PDB entry 6CNM | electron microscopy, 3.40 A resolution | chains A and E of the 8 polymer chains in the assembly

# Chain A
Protein: Intermediate conductance calcium-activated potassium channel protein 4
Organism: Homo sapiens
UniProtKB: O15554 (KCNN4_HUMAN); numbering as in UniProt (aligned over 1-427)
Chain sequence (427 residues; numbered 1 to 427; the number before each row is that of its first residue):
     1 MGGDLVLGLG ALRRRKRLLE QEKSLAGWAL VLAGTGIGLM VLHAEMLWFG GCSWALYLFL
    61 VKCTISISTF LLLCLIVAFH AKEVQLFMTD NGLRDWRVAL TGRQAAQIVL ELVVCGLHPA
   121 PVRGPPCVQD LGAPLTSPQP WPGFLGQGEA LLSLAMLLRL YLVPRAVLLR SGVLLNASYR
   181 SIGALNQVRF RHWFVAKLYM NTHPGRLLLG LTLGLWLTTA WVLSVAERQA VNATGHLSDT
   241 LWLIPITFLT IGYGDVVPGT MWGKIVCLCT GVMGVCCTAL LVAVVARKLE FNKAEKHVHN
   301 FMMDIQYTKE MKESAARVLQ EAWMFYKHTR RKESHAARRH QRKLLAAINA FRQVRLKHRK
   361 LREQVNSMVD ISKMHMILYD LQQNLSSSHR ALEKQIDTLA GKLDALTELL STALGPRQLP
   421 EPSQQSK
Disordered / not traced: 1-9, 124-141, 387-427
Metal / ion sites: K+ site 1: T250, I251 (shared with 2 residues of chain B; 2 residues of chain C; 2 residues of chain D); K+ site 2: T250 (shared with 1 residue of chain B; 1 residue of chain C; 1 residue of chain D); K+ site 3: I251, G252 (shared with 2 residues of chain B; 2 residues of chain C; 2 residues of chain D); K+ site 4: G252, Y253 (shared with 2 residues of chain B; 2 residues of chain C; 2 residues of chain D)
Swiss-Prot annotation at these positions:
  - modified residue: H358 (Phosphohistidine)
  - natural variant: V282 (V282E: In DHS2; V282M: In DHS2), R352 (R352H: In DHS2)
  - mutagenesis: T250 (T250S: Loss of sensitivity to triarylmethanes), V275 (V275A: Loss of sensitivity to triarylmethanes)
What the authors report for this chain:
  - contacts within the chain: N201-R287 (hydrogen bond)
  - self-association interface (contacts with another copy of this molecule); pairs are residue here / residue on that copy: E295-K197 (hydrogen bond)

# Chain E
Protein: Calmodulin-1
Organism: Homo sapiens
UniProtKB: P0DP23 (CALM1_HUMAN); residues 0-148 here correspond to UniProt positions 1-149 (UniProt number = residue number + 1)
Chain sequence (149 residues; numbered 0 to 148; the number before each row is that of its first residue; numbering starts at 0):
     0 MADQLTEEQI AEFKEAFSLF DKDGDGTITT KELGTVMRSL GQNPTEAELQ DMINEVDADG
    60 NGTIDFPEFL TMMARKMKDT DSEEEIREAF RVFDKDGNGY ISAAELRHVM TNLGEKLTDE
   120 EVDEMIREAD IDGDGQVNYE EFVQMMTAK
Disordered / not traced: 0-80, 147-148
Swiss-Prot annotation at these positions:
  - binding site (Ca(2+)): D20, D22, D24, T26, E31, D56, D58, N60, T62, E67, D93, D95, N97, Y99, E104, D129, D131, D133, Q135, E140
  - modified residue: A1 (N-acetylalanine), K21 (N6-acetyllysine), T44 (Phosphothreonine), S81 (Phosphoserine), K94 (N6-acetyllysine), Y99 (Phosphotyrosine), S101 (Phosphoserine), T110 (Phosphothreonine), K115 (N6,N6,N6-trimethyllysine), Y138 (Phosphotyrosine)
  - cross-link: K21 (Glycyl lysine isopeptide (Lys-Gly) (interchain with G-Cter in SUMO2))
What the authors report for this chain:
  - post-translational modification sites: T79 (citing earlier work)

# How chain A and chain E interact
Residue-residue contacts (24; chain A residue first):
  M311(A) - V91(E)  hydrophobic
  K312(A) - F92(E)
  E313(A) - L112(E)
  E313(A) - G113(E)  hydrogen bond (side chain-backbone)
  A315(A) - A88(E)
  A316(A) - V108(E)
  A316(A) - G113(E)
  V318(A) - A88(E)  hydrophobic
  L319(A) - A88(E)  hydrophobic
  L319(A) - F89(E)  hydrophobic
  L319(A) - F92(E)  hydrophobic
  Q320(A) - M109(E)  hydrogen bond (side chain-backbone)
  Q320(A) - L112(E)  hydrogen bond (side chain-backbone)
  Q320(A) - G113(E)
  Q320(A) - E114(E)  hydrogen bond (side chain-backbone)
  Q320(A) - K115(E)  hydrogen bond (side chain-backbone)
  W323(A) - E120(E)
  W323(A) - M124(E)  hydrophobic
  Y326(A) - M144(E)
  Y326(A) - M145(E)
  I348(A) - S81(E)
  F351(A) - E87(E)
  F351(A) - V91(E)  hydrophobic
  R355(A) - E87(E)
Interface residues without a listed pair, chain A (15 interface residues in all): R317, A322
Interface residues without a listed pair, chain E (21 interface residues in all): E84, I85, E123, F141, T146

# Summary
15 residues of chain A and 21 residues of chain E are in contact; the contacts include 5 hydrogen bonds. Polar
contacts include E313(A)-G113(E), Q320(A)-M109(E) and Q320(A)-L112(E). From UniProt: 2 mutagenesis sites on
chain A; 20 Ca2+-binding residues on chain E. From the paper: a modification site at T79(E); a
self-association interface involving E295(A).
Chain A is Intermediate conductance calcium-activated potassium channel protein 4 and chain E is Calmodulin-1,
both from Homo sapiens; the structure, Cryo-EM structure of the human SK4/calmodulin channel complex, was
determined by electron microscopy together with 6CNN and 6CNO from the same study.
